8G5H - chains C and D of the 7 polymer chains in the assembly; structure by electron microscopy, 2.89 A resolution.

Chain C:
Name: Gamma-aminobutyric acid receptor subunit alpha-1
From: Mus musculus
UniProtKB: P62812 (GBRA1_MOUSE); residues -26 to 428 here correspond to UniProt positions 1-455 (UniProt number = residue number + 27)
Chain sequence (455 residues; each row starts with the number of its first residue; numbers below 1 keep their minus sign (Met-26 is residue -26)):
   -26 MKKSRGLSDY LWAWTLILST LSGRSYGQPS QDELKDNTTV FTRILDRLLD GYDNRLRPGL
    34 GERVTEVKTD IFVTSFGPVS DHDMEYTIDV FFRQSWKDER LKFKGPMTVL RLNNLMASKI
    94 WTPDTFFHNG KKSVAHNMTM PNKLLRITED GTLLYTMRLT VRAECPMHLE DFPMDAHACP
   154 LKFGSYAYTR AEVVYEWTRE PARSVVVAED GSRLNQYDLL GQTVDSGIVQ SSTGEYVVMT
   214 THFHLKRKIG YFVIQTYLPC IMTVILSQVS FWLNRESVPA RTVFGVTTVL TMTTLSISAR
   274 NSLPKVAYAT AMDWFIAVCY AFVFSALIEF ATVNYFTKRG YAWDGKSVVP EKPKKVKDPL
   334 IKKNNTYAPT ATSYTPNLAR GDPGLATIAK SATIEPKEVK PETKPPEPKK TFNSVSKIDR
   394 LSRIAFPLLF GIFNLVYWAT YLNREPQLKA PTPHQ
Not modelled in the structure: -26 to 8, 319-382, 417-428
Disulfides: Cys138-Cys152
Glycans and other covalent adducts: N-acetylglucosamine (NAG) linked to Asn110
Residues lining bound ligands:
  - gamma-amino-butanoic acid (ABU): Phe64, Arg66, Leu117, Thr129
  - PIO ([(2R)-2-octanoyloxy-3-[oxidanyl-[(1R,2R,3S,4R,5R,6S)-2,3,6-tris(oxidanyl)-4,5-diphosphonooxy-cyclohexyl]oxy-phosphoryl]oxy-propyl] octanoate): Arg248, Ile301, Glu302, Thr305, Phe309, Lys311, Arg312, Phe385, Asn386, Ser387, Ser389, Lys390, Ile391, Leu394
  - Zolpidem (R5R): Phe99, His101, Ser158, Tyr159, Val202, Gln203, Ser204, Ser205, Thr206, Tyr209
UniProt features mapped onto this chain:
  - binding site (4-aminobutanoate): Arg66, Thr129
  - glycosylation (N-linked (GlcNAc...) asparagine): Asn10, Asn110
Reported in the primary citation:
  - specificity-determining residues: Ser204 (proposed by the authors, not directly observed)

Chain D:
Name: Gamma-aminobutyric acid receptor subunit gamma-2
From: Mus musculus
UniProtKB: P22723 (GBRG2_MOUSE); residues -37 to 436 here correspond to UniProt positions 1-474 (UniProt number = residue number + 38)
Chain sequence (474 residues; numbered -37 to 436; the number before each row is that of its first residue; numbers below 1 keep their minus sign (Met-37 is residue -37)):
   -37 MSSPNTWSIG SSVYSPVFSQ KMTLWILLLL SLYPGFTSQK SDDDYEDYAS NKTWVLTPKV
    23 PEGDVTVILN NLLEGYDNKL RPDIGVKPTL IHTDMYVNSI GPVNAINMEY TIDIFFAQTW
    83 YDRRLKFNST IKVLRLNSNM VGKIWIPDTF FRNSKKADAH WITTPNRMLR IWNDGRVLYT
   143 LRLTIDAECQ LQLHNFPMDE HSCPLEFSSY GYPREEIVYQ WKRSSVEVGD TRSWRLYQFS
   203 FVGLRNTTEV VKTTSGDYVV MSVYFDLSRR MGYFTIQTYI PCTLIVVLSW VSFWINKDAV
   263 PARTSLGITT VLTMTTLSTI ARKSLPKVSY VTAMDLFVSV CFIFVFSALV EYGTLHYFVS
   323 NRKPSKDKDK KKKNPLLRMF SFKAPTIDIR PRSATIQMNN ATHLQERDEE YGYECLDGKD
   383 CASFFCCFED CRTGAWRHGR IHIRIAKMDS YARIFFPTAF CLFNLVYWVS YLYL
Not modelled in the structure: -37 to 24, 320-409, 433-436
Disulfides: Cys151-Cys165
Glycans and other covalent adducts: N-acetylglucosamine (NAG) linked to Asn90, Asn208
Residues lining bound ligands: Zolpidem (R5R): Asp56, Met57, Tyr58, Phe77, Ala79, Thr142, Glu189
UniProt features mapped onto this chain:
  - modified residue: Ser343 (Phosphoserine)
  - glycosylation (N-linked (GlcNAc...) asparagine): Asn13, Asn90, Asn208

Interface between chain C and chain D:
Residue-residue contacts (69):
  Asp26(C) - Thr28(D)  hydrogen bond
  Asn27(C) - Asn99(D)
  Arg28(C) - Asn32(D)  hydrogen bond
  Arg28(C) - Leu35(D)
  Arg28(C) - Asn99(D)
  Arg28(C) - Asn101(D)
  Arg28(C) - Met102(D)
  Leu29(C) - Val27(D)  hydrophobic
  Leu29(C) - Thr28(D)
  Leu29(C) - Leu31(D)  hydrophobic
  Asp56(C) - Arg197(D)  hydrogen bond (backbone-side chain)
  Met57(C) - Tyr199(D)
  Pro96(C) - Thr126(D)
  Asp97(C) - Thr126(D)
  Thr98(C) - Ile124(D)
  Thr98(C) - Thr125(D)  hydrogen bond (backbone-side chain)
  Phe99(C) - Ile124(D)
  Phe99(C) - Asn128(D)
  Phe99(C) - Arg144(D)
  Phe100(C) - Arg144(D)  hydrogen bond (backbone-side chain)
  His101(C) - Arg144(D)  hydrogen bond (backbone-side chain)
  Gly103(C) - His122(D)
  Gly103(C) - Arg144(D)
  Lys104(C) - Arg197(D)
  Lys105(C) - Asp120(D)
  Ser106(C) - Ile124(D)
  Ala108(C) - Ile124(D)
  Met130(C) - Thr125(D)
  Tyr159(C) - Phe77(D)
  Tyr159(C) - Arg129(D)
  Tyr159(C) - Met130(D)  hydrophobic
  Tyr159(C) - Thr142(D)
  Tyr159(C) - Leu143(D)  hydrogen bond (side chain-backbone)
  Tyr159(C) - Arg144(D)  hydrogen bond (side chain-backbone)
  Ala160(C) - Leu98(D)
  Ala160(C) - Met130(D)  hydrophobic
  Ala160(C) - Arg132(D)
  Tyr161(C) - Asn99(D)
  Thr162(C) - Arg132(D)
  Glu165(C) - Arg97(D)  salt bridge
  Ser205(C) - Glu189(D)  hydrogen bond
  Thr206(C) - Met130(D)
  Thr206(C) - Arg132(D)  hydrogen bond (backbone-side chain)
  Tyr209(C) - Arg132(D)  hydrogen bond
  Val251(C) - Ile257(D)  hydrophobic
  Val251(C) - Ala264(D)  hydrophobic
  Pro252(C) - Ala264(D)  hydrophobic
  Val256(C) - Ser267(D)
  Val259(C) - Leu268(D)  hydrophobic
  Val259(C) - Thr271(D)
  Leu263(C) - Leu250(D)  hydrophobic
  Leu263(C) - Thr271(D)
  Leu263(C) - Thr275(D)
  Thr266(C) - Pro243(D)
  Ile270(C) - Gln239(D)
  Arg273(C) - Tyr235(D)
  Arg273(C) - Ile238(D)
  Arg273(C) - Gln239(D)
  Lys278(C) - Tyr199(D)
  Lys278(C) - Gln200(D)
  Lys278(C) - Arg232(D)
  Lys278(C) - Tyr235(D)
  Tyr293(C) - Leu246(D)  hydrophobic
  Phe297(C) - Leu246(D)  hydrophobic
  Phe297(C) - Val249(D)  hydrophobic
  Leu300(C) - Leu250(D)  hydrophobic
  Asn307(C) - Trp256(D)
  Asn307(C) - Ile257(D)
  Asn307(C) - Asn258(D)  hydrogen bond
Other interface residues (no listed pair), chain C (51 interface residues in all): Leu33, Thr95, Val107, Leu132, Val134, Glu137, Thr255, Val262, Pro277, Val279, Ala304, Thr310
Other interface residues (no listed pair), chain D (51 interface residues in all): Asn60, Ser61, Gly234, Phe236, Ile247, Val253, Ala261, Pro263

Overview:
The chain C/chain D interface involves 51 residues from each chain; the contacts include 12 hydrogen bonds and
1 salt bridge. Polar pairs include Glu165(C)-Arg97(D), Asp26(C)-Thr28(D) and Arg28(C)-Asn32(D). Zolpidem is
bound between chain C and chain D. Ligands of chain C: gamma-amino-butanoic acid and compound PIO. The paper
reports the specificity determinant Ser204(C).
Chain C is Gamma-aminobutyric acid receptor subunit alpha-1 and chain D is Gamma-aminobutyric acid receptor
subunit gamma-2, both from Mus musculus; the structure, Native GABA-A receptor from the mouse brain,
ortho-alpha1-alpha3-beta2-gamma2 subtype, in complex with GABA, Zolpidem, and endogenous ..., was determined
by electron microscopy together with 8FOI, 8G4N, 8G4O, 8G4X, 8G5F and 8G5G from the same study.
